4IZG - chains A and B; structure by X-ray diffraction, 1.70 A resolution.

# Chain A (and B)
Molecule: Mandelate racemase/muconate lactonizing enzyme, N-terminal domain protein
Organism: Paracoccus denitrificans
Notes: chain B of this document is another copy of the same molecule, construct and numbering; everything in this record applies to it too
UniProtKB: A1B198 (A1B198_PARDP); numbering as in UniProt (aligned over 1-369)
Sequence (391 residues; row label = number of the first residue in the row; numbers below 1 keep their minus sign (Met-21 is residue -21)):
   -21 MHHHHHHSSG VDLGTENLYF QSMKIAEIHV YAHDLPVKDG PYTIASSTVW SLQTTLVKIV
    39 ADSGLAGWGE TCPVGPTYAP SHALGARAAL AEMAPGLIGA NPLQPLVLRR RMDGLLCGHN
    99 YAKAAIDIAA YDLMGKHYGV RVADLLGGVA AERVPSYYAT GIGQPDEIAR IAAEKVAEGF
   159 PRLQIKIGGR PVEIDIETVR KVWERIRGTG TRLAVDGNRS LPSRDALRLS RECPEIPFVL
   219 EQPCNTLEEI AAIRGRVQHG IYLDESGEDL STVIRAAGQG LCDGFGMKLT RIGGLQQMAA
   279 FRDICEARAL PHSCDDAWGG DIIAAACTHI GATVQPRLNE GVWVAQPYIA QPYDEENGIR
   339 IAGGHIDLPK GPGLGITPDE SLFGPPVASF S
Not modelled in the structure: -21 to 0
Differences from the reference sequence: expression tag (-21 to 0)
Metal / ion sites: Mg2+ site 1: Asp194, Glu219, Asp242 (together with cis-4oh-D-proline betaine); Mg2+ site 2 near Ser369 (its only coordinating residue here)
Ligand contacts: cis-4oh-D-proline betaine (4OP; (2S,4S)-2-carboxy-4-hydroxy-1,1-dimethylpyrrolidinium): Tyr20, Ile22, Val52, Tyr56, Tyr135, Ala137, Gln162, Lys164, Asp194, Asn196, Glu219, Asp242, Glu243, Lys266, Asp293, Asp294, Ala295, Trp321
Swiss-Prot annotation at these positions:
  - active site (Proton donor/acceptor): Lys164, Lys266
  - binding site (substrate): Tyr56, Gln162, Ala295
  - binding site (Mg(2+)): Asp194, Glu219, Asp242

# Chain A / chain B interface
Pairs across the interface - 58 pairs, chain A then chain B:
  Gln82(A) - Asp122(B)  hydrogen bond
  Gln82(A) - Gly125(B)
  Gln82(A) - Gly126(B)
  Gln82(A) - Val127(B)
  Pro83(A) - Gly125(B)
  Leu84(A) - Gly125(B)  hydrogen bond (backbone-backbone)
  Leu84(A) - Arg280(B)
  Leu84(A) - Thr311(B)
  Val85(A) - Gly125(B)  hydrogen bond (backbone-backbone)
  Val85(A) - Gly126(B)
  Val85(A) - Val127(B)
  Arg87(A) - Glu284(B)  salt bridge
  Arg88(A) - Ala128(B)
  Arg88(A) - Glu284(B)  salt bridge
  Arg88(A) - Thr311(B)  hydrogen bond (side chain-backbone)
  Arg88(A) - Val312(B)
  Arg88(A) - Gln313(B)
  Tyr116(A) - Val118(B)
  Val118(A) - Tyr116(B)
  Asp122(A) - Gln82(B)  hydrogen bond
  Gly125(A) - Gln82(B)
  Gly125(A) - Pro83(B)
  Gly125(A) - Leu84(B)  hydrogen bond (backbone-backbone)
  Gly125(A) - Val85(B)  hydrogen bond (backbone-backbone)
  Gly126(A) - Gln82(B)
  Gly126(A) - Val85(B)
  Val127(A) - Gln82(B)
  Val127(A) - Val85(B)
  Ala128(A) - Arg88(B)
  Leu248(A) - Asp281(B)
  Ser249(A) - Arg286(B)  hydrogen bond
  Ile252(A) - Ala255(B)  hydrophobic
  Ile252(A) - Gly256(B)
  Ile252(A) - Ile282(B)  hydrophobic
  Ile252(A) - Ala285(B)  hydrophobic
  Arg253(A) - Arg286(B)
  Gly256(A) - Ile252(B)
  Gly256(A) - Gln257(B)  hydrogen bond (backbone-side chain)
  Gln257(A) - Gly256(B)  hydrogen bond (side chain-backbone)
  Gln274(A) - Arg280(B)
  Gln274(A) - Asp281(B)  hydrogen bond
  Ala278(A) - Asp281(B)
  Arg280(A) - Leu84(B)
  Arg280(A) - Gln274(B)
  Asp281(A) - Leu248(B)
  Asp281(A) - Gln274(B)  hydrogen bond
  Asp281(A) - Ala278(B)
  Ile282(A) - Ile252(B)
  Ile282(A) - Ile282(B)  hydrophobic
  Glu284(A) - Arg87(B)  salt bridge
  Glu284(A) - Arg88(B)  salt bridge
  Ala285(A) - Ser249(B)
  Arg286(A) - Ser249(B)  hydrogen bond (side chain-backbone)
  Arg286(A) - Arg253(B)
  Thr311(A) - Leu84(B)
  Thr311(A) - Arg88(B)  hydrogen bond (backbone-side chain)
  Val312(A) - Arg88(B)
  Gln313(A) - Arg88(B)
Other interface residues (no listed pair), chain A (32 interface residues in all): Leu81, Ala255
Other interface residues (no listed pair), chain B (32 interface residues in all): Leu81

# In short
Chain A and chain B each contribute 32 residues to their interface; the contacts include 14 hydrogen bonds and
4 salt bridges. Polar contacts include Arg87(A)-Glu284(B), Arg88(A)-Glu284(B) and Gln82(A)-Asp122(B). Ligands
of chain A: cis-4oh-D-proline betaine.
Both chains are Mandelate racemase/muconate lactonizing enzyme, N-terminal domain protein (Paracoccus
denitrificans). Entry 4IZG (Crystal structure of an enolase (mandelate racemase subgroup) from paracococus
denitrificans pd1222 (target nysgrc-012907) with bound ...) was determined by X-ray diffraction, deposited
together with 4E8G.
